PDB entry 7Z2Z | electron microscopy, 3.07 A resolution | chains A and S of the 22 polymer chains in the assembly

[Chain A]
Molecule: DNA-directed RNA polymerase III subunit RPC1
Source organism: Saccharomyces cerevisiae S288C
Notes: EC 2.7.7.6
UniProtKB: P04051 (RPC1_YEAST); residues 1-1460 here = UniProt positions 1-1460
Amino-acid sequence (1460 residues; numbered 1 to 1460; the number before each row is that of its first residue):
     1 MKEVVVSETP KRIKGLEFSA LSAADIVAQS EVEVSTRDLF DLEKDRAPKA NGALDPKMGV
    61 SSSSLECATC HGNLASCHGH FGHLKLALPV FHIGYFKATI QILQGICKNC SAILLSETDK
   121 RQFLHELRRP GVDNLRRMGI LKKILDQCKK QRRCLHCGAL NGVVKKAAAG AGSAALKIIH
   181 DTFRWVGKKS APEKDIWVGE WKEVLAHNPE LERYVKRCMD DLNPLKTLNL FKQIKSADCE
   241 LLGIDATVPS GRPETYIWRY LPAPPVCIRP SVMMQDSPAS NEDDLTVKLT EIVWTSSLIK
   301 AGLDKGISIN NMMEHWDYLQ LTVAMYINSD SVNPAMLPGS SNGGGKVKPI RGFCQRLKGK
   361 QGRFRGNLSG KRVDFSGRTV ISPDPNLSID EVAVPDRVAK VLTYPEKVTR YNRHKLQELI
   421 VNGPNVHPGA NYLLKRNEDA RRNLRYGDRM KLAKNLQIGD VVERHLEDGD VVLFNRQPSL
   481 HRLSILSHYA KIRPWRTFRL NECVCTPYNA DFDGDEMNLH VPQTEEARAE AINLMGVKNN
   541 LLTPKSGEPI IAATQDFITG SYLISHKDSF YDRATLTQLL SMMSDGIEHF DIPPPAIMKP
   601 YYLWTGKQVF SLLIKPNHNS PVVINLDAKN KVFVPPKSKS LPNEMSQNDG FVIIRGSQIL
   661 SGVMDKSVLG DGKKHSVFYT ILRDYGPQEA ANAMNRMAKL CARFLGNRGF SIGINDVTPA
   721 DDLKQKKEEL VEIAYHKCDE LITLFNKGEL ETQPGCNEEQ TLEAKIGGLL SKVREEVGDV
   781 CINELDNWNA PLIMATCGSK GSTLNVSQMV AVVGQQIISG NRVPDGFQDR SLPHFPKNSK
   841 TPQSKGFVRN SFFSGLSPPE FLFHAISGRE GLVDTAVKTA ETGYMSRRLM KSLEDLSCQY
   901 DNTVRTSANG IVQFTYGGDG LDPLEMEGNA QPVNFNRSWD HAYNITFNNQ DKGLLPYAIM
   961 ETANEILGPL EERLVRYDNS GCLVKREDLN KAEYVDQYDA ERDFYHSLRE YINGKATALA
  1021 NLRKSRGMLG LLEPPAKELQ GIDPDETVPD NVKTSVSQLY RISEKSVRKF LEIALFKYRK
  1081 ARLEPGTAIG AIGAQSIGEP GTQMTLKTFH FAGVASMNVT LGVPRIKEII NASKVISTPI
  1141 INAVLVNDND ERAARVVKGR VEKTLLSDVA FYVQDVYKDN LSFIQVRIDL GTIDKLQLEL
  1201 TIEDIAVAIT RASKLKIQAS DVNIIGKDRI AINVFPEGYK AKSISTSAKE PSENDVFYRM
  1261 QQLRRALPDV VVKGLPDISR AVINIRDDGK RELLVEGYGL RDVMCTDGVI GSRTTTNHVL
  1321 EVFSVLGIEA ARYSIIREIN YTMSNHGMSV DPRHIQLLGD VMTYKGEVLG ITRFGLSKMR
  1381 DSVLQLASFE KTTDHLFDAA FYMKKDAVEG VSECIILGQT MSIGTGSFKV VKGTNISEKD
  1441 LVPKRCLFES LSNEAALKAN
Not modelled in the structure: 1, 274-279, 341-347, 1237-1251
UniProt features mapped onto this chain:
  - region: Pro-858 to Glu-870 (Bridging helix)
  - binding site (Zn(2+)): Cys-67, Cys-70, Cys-77, His-80, Cys-107, Cys-110, Cys-154
  - binding site (Mg(2+)): Asp-511, Asp-513, Asp-515
Metal / ion sites: Zn2+ site 1: Cys-67, Cys-70, Cys-77, His-80; Zn2+ site 2: Cys-107, Cys-110, Cys-154, Cys-157; Mg2+ site 1: Asp-511, Asp-513, Asp-515 (shared with 1 residue of chain R); Mg2+ site 2: Asp-511, Asp-513 (shared with 2 residues of chain I; 1 residue of chain R)
Residues lining bound ligands: 4QM ((3R,5S,7R,8R,9S,10S,12S,13R,14S,17R)-10,13-dimethyl-17-[(2R)-pentan-2-yl]-2,3,4,5,6,7,8,9,11,12,14,15,16,17-tetradecahydro-1H-cyclopenta[a]phenanthrene-3,7,12-triol): Lys-1134, Val-1135, Asp-1277, Tyr-1298, His-1318, Leu-1320, Glu-1321, Ser-1324
From the paper describing this entry:
  - Mg2+ coordination: Asp-511, Asp-513, Asp-515

[Chain S]
Molecule: Non-template DNA
Sequence (52 nucleotides; numbered 1 to 52; the number before each row is that of its first residue):
     1 GCAGCCTAGT TGATCTCATA GCCCATTCCT ACTCAGGAGA AGGAGCAGAG CG
Not modelled in the structure: 1-34

[Chain A / chain S interface]
Pairs across the interface - 5 pairs, chain A then chain S:
  Gln-104(A) / DG42(S)  phosphate contact
  Lys-165(A) / DG42(S)  phosphate contact
  Lys-165(A) / DG43(S)  phosphate contact
  Arg-184(A) / DG43(S)  salt bridge to the phosphate
  Phe-1374(A) / DG39(S)  phosphate contact
Also at the interface, not in a pair above, chain A (8 interface residues in all): Lys-142, Lys-166, Ser-1133, Arg-1373
Also at the interface, not in a pair above, chain S (6 interface residues in all): DG37, DA38, DA41

[Overview]
8 residues of chain A face 6 of chain S across their interface; the contacts include 1 salt bridge. Its one
salt-bridged contact is Arg-184(A)/DG43(S). Chain A binds compound 4QM. Curated annotation (UniProt) lists 7
Zn2+-binding residues and 3 Mg2+-binding residues on chain A. The paper reports Mg2+ coordination by
Asp-511(A), Asp-513(A) and Asp-515(A).
Here chain A is DNA-directed RNA polymerase III subunit RPC1 (Saccharomyces cerevisiae S288C) and chain S is
Non-template DNA. Entry 7Z2Z (Structure of yeast RNA Polymerase III-DNA-Ty1 integrase complex (Pol
III-DNA-IN1) at 3.1 A) was determined by electron microscopy together with 7Z0H, 7Z30, 7Z31 and 8BWS from the
same study.
